7KDE - chains B and E of the 18 polymer chains in the assembly; structure by electron microscopy, 3.55 A resolution.

Chain B:
Molecule: HIV-1 Envelope Glycoprotein BG505 SOSIP.664 gp41
Organism: Human immunodeficiency virus 1
Reference sequence: Q2N0S6 (Q2N0S6_9HIV1); residues 512-664 here correspond to UniProt positions 509-661 (UniProt number = residue number - 3)
Amino-acid sequence (153 residues; row label = number of the first residue in the row):
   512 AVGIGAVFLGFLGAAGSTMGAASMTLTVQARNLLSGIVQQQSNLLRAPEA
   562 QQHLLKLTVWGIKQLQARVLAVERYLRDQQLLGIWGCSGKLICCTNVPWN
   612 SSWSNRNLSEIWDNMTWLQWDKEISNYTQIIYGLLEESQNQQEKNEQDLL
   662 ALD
Unresolved in the structure: 512-518, 547-568, 664
Disulfides: Cys598-Cys604
Covalently attached groups: N-acetylglucosamine (NAG) linked to Asn611, Asn618; glycan linked to Asn637
Construct notes: engineered mutation Pro559 (Ile556 in Q2N0S6), Cys605 (Thr602 in Q2N0S6)

Chain E:
Molecule: Envelope glycoprotein gp120
Organism: Human immunodeficiency virus 1
Reference sequence: Q2N0S6 (Q2N0S6_9HIV1); the construct lacks a stretch of the UniProt sequence and is renumbered around it, so the offset changes along the chain: 33-135 = UniProt 32-134; 144-185 = UniProt 135-176; 188-309 = UniProt 187-308; 312-321 = UniProt 309-318; 2 more segments
Amino-acid sequence (479 residues; numbered 33 to 513 plus 11 insertion-coded residues; 13 numbers in that range are skipped by the numbering (no residue carries them; nothing is unmodelled there); the number before each row is that of its first residue; a row labelled like 185A-185J holds insertion residues (185A, then the next letters in order)):
    33 NLWVTVYYGVPVWKDAETTLFCASDAKAYETEKHNVWATHACVPTDPNPQ
    83 EIHLENVTEEFNMWKNNMVEQMHTDIISLWDQSLKPCVKLTPLCVTLQCT
   133 NVT
   144 NNITDDMRGELKNCSFNMTTELRDKKQKVYSLFYRLDVVQIN
185A-185J ENQGNRSNNS
   188 NKEYRLINCNTSAITQACPKVSFEPIPIHYCAPAGFAILKCKDKKFNGTG
   238 PCPSVSTVQCTHGIKPVVSTQLLLNGSLAEEEVMIRSENITNNAKNILVQ
   288 FNTPVQINCTRPNNNTRKSIRI
   312 GPGQAFYATG
  321A D
   322 IIGDIRQAHCNVSKATWNETLGKVVKQLRKHFGNNTIIRFANSSGGDLEV
   372 TTHSFNCGGEFFYCNTSGLFNSTWIS
   399 NTSVQGSNSTGSNDSITLPCRIKQIINMWQRIGQAMYAPPIQGVIRCVSN
   449 ITGLILTRDGGSTNSTTETFRPGGGDMRDNWRSELYKYKVVKIEPLGVAP
   499 TRCKRRVVGRRRRRR
Unresolved in the structure: 33, 58-64, 79-81, 144-151, 185A-185J, 399-410, 505-513
Disulfides: Cys54-Cys74, Cys119-Cys205, Cys126-Cys196, Cys131-Cys157, Cys218-Cys247, Cys228-Cys239, Cys296-Cys331, Cys378-Cys445, Cys385-Cys418
Covalently attached groups: N-acetylglucosamine (NAG) linked to Asn88, Asn133, Asn160, Asn197, Asn262, Asn295, Asn301, Asn339, Asn363, Asn386, Asn392, Asn448; glycan linked to Asn156, Asn234, Asn276, Asn332
Construct notes: conflict Asn332 (Thr330 in Q2N0S6), Cys501 (Ala498 in Q2N0S6); expression tag (509-513)
From the paper describing this entry:
  - post-translational modification sites: Asn156, Asn332

How chain B and chain E interact:
Pairs across the interface (7):
  Glu657(B) - Arg504(E)  salt bridge
  Gln658(B) - Thr499(E)
  Gln658(B) - Cys501(E)
  Leu661(B) - Cys501(E)  hydrophobic
  Leu661(B) - Lys502(E)
  Leu661(B) - Arg504(E)
  Ala662(B) - Arg500(E)

In short:
4 residues of chain B and 5 residues of chain E are in contact; the contacts include 1 salt bridge. Its one
salt-bridged contact is Glu657(B)-Arg504(E). Covalently linked N-acetylglucosamine: at Asn611(B) and
Asn618(B). N-acetylglucosamine is covalently linked to Asn88(E), Asn133(E), Asn160(E), Asn197(E), Asn262(E)
and Asn295(E) and 6 more. From the paper: modification sites Asn156(E) and Asn332(E).
Chain B is HIV-1 Envelope Glycoprotein BG505 SOSIP.664 gp41 and chain E is Envelope glycoprotein gp120, both
from Human immunodeficiency virus 1; the structure, BG505 SOSIP.664 in complex with the V3-targeting rhesus
macaque antibody 1485 and human gp120-gp41 interface antibody ..., was determined by electron microscopy.
